7OI0 - chains R and A of the 11 polymer chains in the assembly; structure by electron microscopy, 2.76 A resolution.

[Chain R]
Name: 30S ribosomal protein S18
Source organism: Escherichia coli BW25113
UniProtKB: A0A6D2XHZ3 (A0A6D2XHZ3_ECOLI); residues 1-74 here correspond to UniProt positions 2-75 (UniProt number = residue number + 1)
Sequence (74 residues; each row starts with the number of its first residue):
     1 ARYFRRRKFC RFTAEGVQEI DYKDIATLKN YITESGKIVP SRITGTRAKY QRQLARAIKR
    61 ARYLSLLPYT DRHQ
Unresolved in the structure: 1-18, 69-74

[Chain A]
Molecule: 16S rRNA
Source organism: Escherichia coli BW25113
Sequence (1542 nucleotides; each row starts with the number of its first residue):
     1 AAAUUGAAGA GUUUGAUCAU GGCUCAGAUU GAACGCUGGC GGCAGGCCUA ACACAUGCAA
    61 GUCGAACGGU AACAGGAAGA AGCUUGCUUC UUUGCUGACG AGUGGCGGAC GGGUGAGUAA
   121 UGUCUGGGAA ACUGCCUGAU GGAGGGGGAU AACUACUGGA AACGGUAGCU AAUACCGCAU
   181 AACGUCGCAA GACCAAAGAG GGGGACCUUC GGGCCUCUUG CCAUCGGAUG UGCCCAGAUG
   241 GGAUUAGCUA GUAGGUGGGG UAACGGCUCA CCUAGGCGAC GAUCCCUAGC UGGUCUGAGA
   301 GGAUGACCAG CCACACUGGA ACUGAGACAC GGUCCAGACU CCUACGGGAG GCAGCAGUGG
   361 GGAAUAUUGC ACAAUGGGCG CAAGCCUGAU GCAGCCAUGC CGCGUGUAUG AAGAAGGCCU
   421 UCGGGUUGUA AAGUACUUUC AGCGGGGAGG AAGGGAGUAA AGUUAAUACC UUUGCUCAUU
   481 GACGUUACCC GCAGAAGAAG CACCGGCUAA CUCCGUGCCA GCAGCCGCGG UAAUACGGAG
   541 GGUGCAAGCG UUAAUCGGAA UUACUGGGCG UAAAGCGCAC GCAGGCGGUU UGUUAAGUCA
   601 GAUGUGAAAU CCCCGGGCUC AACCUGGGAA CUGCAUCUGA UACUGGCAAG CUUGAGUCUC
   661 GUAGAGGGGG GUAGAAUUCC AGGUGUAGCG GUGAAAUGCG UAGAGAUCUG GAGGAAUACC
   721 GGUGGCGAAG GCGGCCCCCU GGACGAAGAC UGACGCUCAG GUGCGAAAGC GUGGGGAGCA
   781 AACAGGAUUA GAUACCCUGG UAGUCCACGC CGUAAACGAU GUCGACUUGG AGGUUGUGCC
   841 CUUGAGGCGU GGCUUCCGGA GCUAACGCGU UAAGUCGACC GCCUGGGGAG UACGGCCGCA
   901 AGGUUAAAAC UCAAAUGAAU UGACGGGGGC CCGCACAAGC GGUGGAGCAU GUGGUUUAAU
   961 UCGAUGCAAC GCGAAGAACC UUACCUGGUC UUGACAUCCA CGGAAGUUUU CAGAGAUGAG
  1021 AAUGUGCCUU CGGGAACCGU GAGACAGGUG CUGCAUGGCU GUCGUCAGCU CGUGUUGUGA
  1081 AAUGUUGGGU UAAGUCCCGC AACGAGCGCA ACCCUUAUCC UUUGUUGCCA GCGGUCCGGC
  1141 CGGGAACUCA AAGGAGACUG CCAGUGAUAA ACUGGAGGAA GGUGGGGAUG ACGUCAAGUC
  1201 AUCAUGGCCC UUACGACCAG GGCUACACAC GUGCUACAAU GGCGCAUACA AAGAGAAGCG
  1261 ACCUCGCGAG AGCAAGCGGA CCUCAUAAAG UGCGUCGUAG UCCGGAUUGG AGUCUGCAAC
  1321 UCGACUCCAU GAAGUCGGAA UCGCUAGUAA UCGUGGAUCA GAAUGCCACG GUGAAUACGU
  1381 UCCCGGGCCU UGUACACACC GCCCGUCACA CCAUGGGAGU GGGUUGCAAA AGAAGUAGGU
  1441 AGCUUAACCU UCGGGAGGGC GCUUACCACU UUGUGAUUCA UGACUGGGGU GAAGUCGUAA
  1501 CAAGGUAACC GUAGGGGAAC CUGCGGUUGG AUCACCUCCU UA
Unresolved in the structure: 1-6, 930-1387, 1398-1500, 1531-1542

[Chain R / chain A interface]
Contacting residue pairs (28; chain R residue first):
  Gly36(R) - C719(A)  base contact
  Lys37(R) - A718(A)  base contact
  Lys37(R) - C719(A)  base contact
  Ile38(R) - C719(A)  hydrogen bond to the sugar
  Ile38(R) - C720(A)  sugar contact
  Pro40(R) - G721(A)  phosphate contact
  Arg42(R) - G721(A)  salt bridge to the phosphate
  Arg47(R) - U835(A)  phosphate contact
  Arg47(R) - A845(A)  hydrogen bond to the sugar
  Ala48(R) - U834(A)  phosphate contact
  Ala48(R) - U835(A)  phosphate contact
  Lys49(R) - A663(A)  sugar contact
  Lys49(R) - U835(A)  phosphate contact
  Lys49(R) - G836(A)  salt bridge to the phosphate
  Arg52(R) - A663(A)  hydrogen bond to the phosphate
  Arg52(R) - G664(A)  salt bridge to the phosphate
  Arg52(R) - U835(A)  salt bridge to the phosphate
  Ala55(R) - C720(A)  sugar contact
  Lys59(R) - C719(A)  base contact
  Lys59(R) - G734(A)  hydrogen bond to the phosphate
  Lys59(R) - C735(A)  salt bridge to the phosphate
  Arg60(R) - C735(A)  phosphate contact
  Arg60(R) - C736(A)  salt bridge to the phosphate
  Arg62(R) - A718(A)  base contact
  Arg62(R) - C719(A)  hydrogen bond to the base
  Tyr63(R) - A673(A)  hydrogen bond to the base
  Tyr63(R) - G734(A)  hydrogen bond to the base
  Tyr63(R) - C735(A)  sugar contact
Other interface residues (no listed pair), chain R (17 interface residues in all): Ser41, Gln51, Arg56
Other interface residues (no listed pair), chain A (18 interface residues in all): U662, A665, U717, G722

[Summary]
The interface between chain R and chain A involves 17 residues on one side and 18 on the other; the contacts
include 7 hydrogen bonds and 6 salt bridges. Among the polar pairs are Arg62(R)-C719(A), Tyr63(R)-A673(A) and
Tyr63(R)-G734(A).
Here chain R is 30S ribosomal protein S18 and chain A is 16S rRNA, both from Escherichia coli BW25113. Entry
7OI0 (E.coli delta rbfA pre-30S ribosomal subunit class D) was determined by electron microscopy together with
7OE0 and 7OE1 from the same study.
